PDB entry 3MJH | X-ray diffraction, 2.03 A resolution | chains A and B

Chain A:
Molecule: Ras-related protein Rab-5A
Organism: Homo sapiens
Notes: EC 3.6.5.2
UniProtKB: P20339 (RAB5A_HUMAN); residues 16-183 here = UniProt positions 16-183
Amino-acid sequence (168 residues; each row starts with the number of its first residue):
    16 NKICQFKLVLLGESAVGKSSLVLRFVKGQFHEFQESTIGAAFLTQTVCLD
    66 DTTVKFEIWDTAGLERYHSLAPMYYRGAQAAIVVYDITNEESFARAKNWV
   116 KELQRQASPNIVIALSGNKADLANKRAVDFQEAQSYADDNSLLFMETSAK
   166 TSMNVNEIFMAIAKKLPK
Construct notes: engineered mutation L79 (Gln in P20339)
Bound ions: Mg2+: S34, T52 (together with GTP)
Residues lining bound ligands: GTP (guanosine-5'-triphosphate): E28, S29, A30, V31, G32, K33, S34, S35, F45, H46, E47, F48, Q49, E50, S51, T52, T76, A77, G78, L79, N133, K134, D136, L137, S163, A164, K165
Curated features (UniProtKB/Swiss-Prot):
  - motif: Q44 to A56 (Switch 1), A77 to A93 (Switch 2)
  - binding site (GTP): S29, A30, G32, K33, S34, S35, H46, E47, T52, G78, N133, K134, D136, A164, K165
  - binding site (Mg(2+)): S34, T52
  - modified residue: S84 (Phosphoserine)
  - glycosylation: R120 (Microbial infection: N-beta-linked (GlcNAc) arginine)
  - mutagenesis: S34 (S34N: Increased interaction wih ATP9A), G54 (G54Q: Strongly decreases ZFYVE20 binding affinity), A56 (A56E: Strongly decreases ZFYVE20 binding affinity), F57 (F57A: Strongly decreases RABEP1 and ZFYVE20 binding affinity), W74 (W74A: Strongly decreases RABEP1 binding affinity), Y82 (Y82A: Strongly decreases RABEP1 binding affinity. Impairs endosome fusion), S84 (S84A: Loss of phosphorylation. No effect on GDI1 and GDI2 binding; S84E: Phosphomimetic mutant. Loss of GDI1 and GDI2 binding), Y89 (Y89A: Strongly decreases RABEP1 binding affinity), K116 (K116E: No effect on RABEP1 binding affinity), R120 (R120E: No effect on RABEP1 binding affinity)

Chain B:
Molecule: Early endosome antigen 1
Organism: Homo sapiens
Notes: fragment: C2H2-type, residues 36-69
UniProtKB: Q15075 (EEA1_HUMAN); numbering as in UniProt (aligned over 36-69)
Amino-acid sequence (34 residues; row label = number of the first residue in the row):
    36 SSSEGFICPQCMKSLGSADELFKHYEAVHDAGND
Bound ions: Zn2+: C43, C46, H59, H64
Curated features (UniProtKB/Swiss-Prot):
  - zinc finger: F41 to H64 (C2H2-type)
  - modified residue: S52 (Phosphoserine)
  - mutagenesis: E39 (E39A: Strongly reduces interaction with RAB5C), F41 (F41A: Strongly reduces interaction with RAB5C), I42 (I42A: Strongly reduces interaction with RAB5C), P44 (P44A: Strongly reduces interaction with RAB5C), M47 (M47A: Strongly reduces interaction with RAB5C), Y60 (Y60A: Strongly reduces interaction with RAB5C)

Interface between chain A and chain B:
Contacting residue pairs - 28 pairs, chain A then chain B:
  T52(A) with E39(B)
  I53(A) with E39(B), hydrogen bond (backbone-side chain); G40(B); F41(B), hydrophobic
  G54(A) with F41(B)
  A55(A) with E39(B); G40(B), hydrogen bond (backbone-backbone); I42(B)
  A56(A) with S38(B); E39(B)
  F57(A) with S38(B), hydrogen bond (backbone-backbone)
  W74(A) with I42(B), hydrophobic; P44(B), hydrophobic; M47(B), hydrophobic
  Y82(A) with F41(B), hydrophobic
  S84(A) with F57(B)
  L85(A) with F41(B), hydrophobic; L56(B), hydrophobic; F57(B), hydrophobic
  M88(A) with P44(B); L56(B), hydrophobic; Y60(B), hydrophobic
  Y89(A) with G40(B); I42(B), hydrogen bond (side chain-backbone); P44(B); L56(B)
  R91(A) with Q45(B); Y60(B), hydrogen bond
Also at the interface, not in a pair above, chain B (12 interface residues in all): A53

Overview:
13 residues of chain A and 12 residues of chain B are in contact, with 5 hydrogen bonds. Polar contacts
include I53(A)-E39(B), Y89(A)-I42(B) and R91(A)-Y60(B). Ligands of chain A: GTP.
Here chain A is Ras-related protein Rab-5A and chain B is Early endosome antigen 1, both from Homo sapiens.
Entry 3MJH (Crystal Structure of Human Rab5A in complex with the C2H2 Zinc Finger of EEA1) was determined by
X-ray diffraction.
